Entry 8SQ9 (electron microscopy, 2.90 A resolution); this record covers chains A and P of the 7 polymer chains in the assembly.

Chain A:
Name: RNA-directed RNA polymerase
Organism: Severe acute respiratory syndrome coronavirus 2
Notes: EC 2.7.7.48
UniProtKB: P0DTD1 (R1AB_SARS2); residues 1-932 here correspond to UniProt positions 4393-5324 (UniProt number = residue number + 4392)
Chain sequence (932 residues; each row starts with the number of its first residue):
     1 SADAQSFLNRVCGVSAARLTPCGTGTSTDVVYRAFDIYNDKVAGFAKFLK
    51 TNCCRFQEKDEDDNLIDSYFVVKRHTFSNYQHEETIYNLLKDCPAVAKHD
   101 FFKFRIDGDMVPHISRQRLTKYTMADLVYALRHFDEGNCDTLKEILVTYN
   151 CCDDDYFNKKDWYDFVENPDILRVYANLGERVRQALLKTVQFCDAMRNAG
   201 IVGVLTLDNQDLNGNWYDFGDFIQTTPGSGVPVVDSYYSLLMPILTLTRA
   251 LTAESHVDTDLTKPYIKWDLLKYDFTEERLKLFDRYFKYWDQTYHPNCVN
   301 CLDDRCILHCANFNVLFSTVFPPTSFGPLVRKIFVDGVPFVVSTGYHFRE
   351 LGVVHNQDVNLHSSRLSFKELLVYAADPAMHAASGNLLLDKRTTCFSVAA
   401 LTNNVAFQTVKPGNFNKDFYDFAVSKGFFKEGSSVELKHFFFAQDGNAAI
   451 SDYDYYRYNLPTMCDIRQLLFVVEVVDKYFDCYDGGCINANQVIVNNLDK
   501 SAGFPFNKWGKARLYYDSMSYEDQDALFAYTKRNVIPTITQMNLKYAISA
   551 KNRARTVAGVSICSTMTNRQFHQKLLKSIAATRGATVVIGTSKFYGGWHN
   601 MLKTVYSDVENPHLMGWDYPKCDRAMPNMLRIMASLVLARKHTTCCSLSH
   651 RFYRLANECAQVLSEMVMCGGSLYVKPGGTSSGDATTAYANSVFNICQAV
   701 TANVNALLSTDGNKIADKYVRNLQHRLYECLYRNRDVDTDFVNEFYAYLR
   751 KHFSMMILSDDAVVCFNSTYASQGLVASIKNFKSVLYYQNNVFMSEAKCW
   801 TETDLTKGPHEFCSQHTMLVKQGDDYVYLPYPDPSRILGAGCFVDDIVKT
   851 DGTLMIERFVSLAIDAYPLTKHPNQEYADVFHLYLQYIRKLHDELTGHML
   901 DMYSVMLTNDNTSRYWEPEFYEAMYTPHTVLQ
Not modelled in the structure: 1-3, 930-932
Ion coordination: Mg2+ site 1: Asp208 (together with nsp9); Mg2+ site 2: Asp218 (together with nsp9); Zn2+ site 1: His295, Cys301, Cys306, Cys310; Mg2+ site 3: Asp618, Asp761 (shared with A35(P) of chain P); Mg2+ site 4: Asp618, Tyr619, Asp760 (together with nsp9); Zn2+ site 2: His642, Cys645, Cys646
Ligand contacts:
  - nsp9 (WSB; 5'-O-[(S)-hydroxy{[(S)-hydroxy(phosphonooxy)phosphoryl]methyl}phosphoryl]uridine), molecule 1: Phe35, Ile37, Asn39, Lys41, Val42, Phe48, Leu49, Lys50, Lys73, Arg116, Asp208, Asn209, Tyr217, Asp218, Asn713
  - nsp9 (WSB), molecule 2: Lys545, Arg553, Arg555, Asp618, Tyr619, Pro620, Lys621, Cys622, Asp623, Ser682, Thr687, Asn691, Ser759, Asp760, Lys798
UniProt features mapped onto this chain:
  - region: Lys545 to Arg555 (Interaction with RMP Remdesivir), Thr582 to Pro620 (RdRp Palm N-ter)
  - active site: Ser759, Asp760, Asp761
  - binding site (Mn(2+)): Asn209, Asp218
  - binding site (Zn(2+)): His295, Cys301, Cys306, Cys310, Cys487, His642, Cys645, Cys646
  - site: Gln932 (Cleavage)
What the authors report for this chain:
  - binding site for nsp9: Asn39, Lys73, Asn713
  - catalytic residues: Lys50, Lys73 (proposed by the authors, not directly observed)

Chain P:
Molecule: Primer RNA
Sequence (35 nucleotides; each row starts with the number of its first residue):
     1 CGCGUAGCAUGCUACGUCAUUCUCCACGCGAAGCA
Not modelled in the structure: 1-3
Ion coordination: Mg2+: A35 (shared with Asp618(A), Asp761(A) of chain A)

Interface between chain A and chain P:
Residue-residue contacts (20):
  Asp499(A) with C29(P), phosphate contact
  Ser759(A) with A35(P), hydrogen bond to the sugar
  Asp760(A) with A35(P), hydrogen bond to the sugar
  Asp761(A) with A35(P), phosphate contact
  Cys813(A) with C34(P), phosphate contact; A35(P), sugar contact
  Ser814(A) with A35(P), hydrogen bond to the phosphate
  Arg836(A) with G33(P), salt bridge to the phosphate; C34(P), salt bridge to the phosphate
  Ala840(A) with G33(P), phosphate contact
  Lys849(A) with A31(P), salt bridge to the phosphate; A32(P), phosphate contact
  Glu857(A) with G30(P), hydrogen bond to the sugar; A31(P), sugar contact
  Arg858(A) with A31(P), sugar contact; A32(P), salt bridge to the phosphate
  Ser861(A) with A32(P), sugar contact
  Leu862(A) with A32(P), phosphate contact
  Asp865(A) with A32(P), hydrogen bond to the sugar; G33(P), sugar contact
Other interface residues (no listed pair), chain A (18 interface residues in all): Arg513, Leu758, Gln815, Met855

In short:
Chain A and chain P form an interface of 18 and 7 residues respectively; the contacts include 5 hydrogen bonds
and 4 salt bridges. Among the polar pairs are Ser759(A)-A35(P), Asp760(A)-A35(P) and Glu857(A)-G30(P). Bound
to chain A: nsp9. From the paper: catalytic residues Lys50(A) and Lys73(A); a binding site for nsp9 at
Asn39(A), Lys73(A) and Asn713(A).
Here chain A is RNA-directed RNA polymerase (Severe acute respiratory syndrome coronavirus 2) and chain P is
Primer RNA. Entry 8SQ9 (SARS-CoV-2 replication-transcription complex bound to nsp9 and UMPCPP, as a
pre-catalytic NMPylation intermediate) was determined by electron microscopy together with 8SQJ and 8SQK from
the same study.
